8K9A - chains A and D of the 6 polymer chains in the assembly; structure by electron microscopy, 3.90 A resolution.

Chain A (and D):
Name: SIR2-like domain-containing protein
Organism: Bacillus subtilis
Notes: chain D of this document is another copy of the same molecule, construct and numbering; everything in this record applies to it too
UniProtKB: A0A162TTM4 (A0A162TTM4_BACIU); residue numbers follow UniProt; this construct covers 1-1005
Sequence (1005 residues; each row starts with the number of its first residue):
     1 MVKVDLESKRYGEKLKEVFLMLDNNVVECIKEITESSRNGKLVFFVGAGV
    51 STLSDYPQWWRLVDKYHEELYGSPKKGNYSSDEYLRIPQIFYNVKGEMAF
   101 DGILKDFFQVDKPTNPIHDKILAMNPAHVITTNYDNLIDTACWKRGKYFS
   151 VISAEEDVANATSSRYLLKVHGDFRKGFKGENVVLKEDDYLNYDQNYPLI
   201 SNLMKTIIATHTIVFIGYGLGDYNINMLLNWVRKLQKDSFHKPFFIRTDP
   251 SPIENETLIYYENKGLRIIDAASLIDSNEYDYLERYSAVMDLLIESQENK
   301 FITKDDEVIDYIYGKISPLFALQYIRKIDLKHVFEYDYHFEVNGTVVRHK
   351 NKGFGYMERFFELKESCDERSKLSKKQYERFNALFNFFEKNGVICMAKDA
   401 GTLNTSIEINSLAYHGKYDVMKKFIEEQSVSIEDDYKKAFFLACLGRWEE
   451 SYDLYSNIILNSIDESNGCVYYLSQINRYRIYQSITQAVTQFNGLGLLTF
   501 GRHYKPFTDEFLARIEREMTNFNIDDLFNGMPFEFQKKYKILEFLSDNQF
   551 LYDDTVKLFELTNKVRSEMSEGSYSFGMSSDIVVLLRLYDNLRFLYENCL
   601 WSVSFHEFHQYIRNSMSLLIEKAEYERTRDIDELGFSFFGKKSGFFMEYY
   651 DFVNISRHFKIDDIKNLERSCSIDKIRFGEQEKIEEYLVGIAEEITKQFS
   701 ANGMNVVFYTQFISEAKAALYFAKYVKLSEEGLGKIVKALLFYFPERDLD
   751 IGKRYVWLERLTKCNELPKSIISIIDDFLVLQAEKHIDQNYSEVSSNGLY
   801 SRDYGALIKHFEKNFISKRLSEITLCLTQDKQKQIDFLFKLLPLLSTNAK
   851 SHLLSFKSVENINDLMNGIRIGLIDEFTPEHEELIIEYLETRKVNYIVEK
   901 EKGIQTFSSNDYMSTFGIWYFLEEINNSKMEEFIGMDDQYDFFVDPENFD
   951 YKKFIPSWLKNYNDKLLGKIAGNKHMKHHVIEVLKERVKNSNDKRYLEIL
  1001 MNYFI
Unresolved in the structure: 1-7, 567-577, 788, 858-860, 897-908, 975 (chain D: 1-7, 464, 567-577, 788, 897-908, 975)
Sequence notes: conflict Ser643 (Leu in A0A162TTM4)
Reported in the primary citation:
  - mutagenesis - Y71A/I90A, N133A/H171A: abolished catalytic activity on TTP
  - mutagenesis - Y574G/F576G: decreased binding to SPbeta prophage-derived uncharacterized protein YotI
  - mutagenesis - K960A/D993A: unchanged binding to SPbeta prophage-derived uncharacterized protein YotI
  - catalytic residues: Asn133, His171 (proposed by the authors, not directly observed)
  - mutagenesis - L495G/L497G/L498G, Y574G/F576G: abolished catalytic activity
  - mutagenesis - M531G/P532G: increased catalytic activity

Chain A / chain D interface:
Pairs across the interface (18; chain A residue first):
  Leu70(A) - Glu256(D)
  Tyr71(A) - Glu254(D)
  Tyr71(A) - Thr257(D)  hydrogen bond
  Asn78(A) - Asn78(D)
  Arg86(A) - Gly221(D)
  Ile90(A) - Tyr260(D)  hydrophobic
  Asn93(A) - Tyr260(D)
  Val94(A) - Ile259(D)  hydrophobic
  Leu191(A) - Asn230(D)
  Asn192(A) - Arg233(D)  hydrogen bond
  Asn226(A) - Arg86(D)
  Asn230(A) - Leu191(D)
  Arg233(A) - Asn192(D)
  Glu256(A) - Leu70(D)
  Glu256(A) - Tyr71(D)
  Thr257(A) - Tyr71(D)  hydrogen bond
  Tyr260(A) - Ile90(D)  hydrophobic
  Tyr260(A) - Asn93(D)
Also at the interface, not in a pair above, chain A (20 interface residues in all): Asp82, Gln89, Gly221, Ile259, Tyr261
Also at the interface, not in a pair above, chain D (21 interface residues in all): Gln89, Val94, Glu187, Asp188, Tyr261

In short:
20 residues of chain A face 21 of chain D across their interface, with 3 hydrogen bonds. Polar contacts
include Tyr71(A)-Thr257(D) and Asn192(A)-Arg233(D). The paper reports catalytic residues Asn133(A) and
His171(A); Y71A/I90A and N133A/H171A of chain A abolish catalytic activity on TTP; 6 substitutions were tested
in all.
Chain A and chain D are both SIR2-like domain-containing protein (Bacillus subtilis); the structure, Cryo-EM
structure of DSR2-DSAD1 state 2, was determined by electron microscopy, deposited together with 8K98, 8W56,
8WKN and 8XKN.
